Entry 1AVZ (X-ray diffraction, 3.00 A resolution); this record covers chains B and C of the 3 polymer chains in the assembly.

== Chain B ==
Protein: Negative factor
From: Human immunodeficiency virus 1
Notes: fragment: conserved core domain; engineered mutation(s): N-TERMINAL RESIDUES GS (PART OF A THROMBIN CLEAVAGE SITE)
UniProtKB: P03406 (NEF_HV1BR); residue numbers follow UniProt; this construct covers 58-206
Amino-acid sequence (151 residues; each row starts with the number of its first residue):
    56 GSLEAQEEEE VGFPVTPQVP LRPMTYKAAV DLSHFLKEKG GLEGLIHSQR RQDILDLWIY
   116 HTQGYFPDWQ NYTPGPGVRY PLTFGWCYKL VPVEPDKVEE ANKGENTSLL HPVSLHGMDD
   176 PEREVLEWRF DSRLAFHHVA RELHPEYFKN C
Unresolved in the structure: 56-70, 149-178, 204-206
UniProt features mapped onto this chain:
  - region: Glu62 to Glu65 (Acidic), Pro69 to Pro78 (SH3-binding), Asp108 to Trp124 (Mediates dimerization, Nef-PTE1 interaction), Val148 to Val180 (Binding to ATP6V1H)
  - motif: Pro72 to Pro75 (PxxP), Leu164, Leu165 (Dileucine internalization motif), Asp174, Asp175 (Diacidic)
From the paper describing this entry:
  - conformationally variable residues (order/disorder transition): Thr71 to Arg77

== Chain C ==
Protein: Fyn tyrosine kinase
From: Homo sapiens
Notes: EC 2.7.1.112; fragment: src-homology 3 domain
UniProtKB: P06241 (FYN_HUMAN); residues 85-141 here correspond to UniProt positions 84-140 (UniProt number = residue number - 1)
Amino-acid sequence (57 residues; row label = number of the first residue in the row):
    85 TLFVALYDYE ARTEDDLSFH KGEKFQILNS SEGDWWEARS LTTGETGYIP SNYVAPV
From the paper describing this entry:
  - conformationally variable residues (loop rearrangement): Arg96, Asp100
  - specificity-determining residues: Arg96

== Interface between chain B and chain C ==
Contacting residue pairs - 25 pairs, chain B then chain C:
  Thr71(B) with Tyr137(C)
  Pro72(B) with Tyr91(C), hydrophobic; Tyr137(C), hydrogen bond (backbone-side chain)
  Gln73(B) with Asn136(C), hydrogen bond (backbone-side chain)
  Val74(B) with Trp119(C), hydrophobic; Pro134(C), hydrophobic; Asn136(C); Tyr137(C), hydrophobic
  Pro75(B) with Asp118(C); Trp119(C), hydrogen bond (backbone-side chain); Pro134(C); Asn136(C)
  Leu76(B) with Trp119(C)
  Arg77(B) with Tyr93(C), hydrogen bond; Asp100(C), salt bridge; Trp119(C)
  Lys82(B) with Asp99(C), salt bridge
  Ala83(B) with Thr97(C)
  Asp86(B) with Thr97(C); Glu98(C), hydrogen bond (side chain-backbone)
  Phe90(B) with Arg96(C)
  Thr117(B) with Arg96(C)
  Gln118(B) with Arg96(C); Trp119(C)
  Tyr120(B) with Thr97(C)
Other interface residues (no listed pair), chain B (16 interface residues in all): Leu87, Trp113
Other interface residues (no listed pair), chain C (13 interface residues in all): Ser135
From the paper, about this interface:
  - specific contacts: Pro72(B)-Tyr137(C) (hydrogen bond), Pro72(B)-Tyr91(C) (hydrophobic contact), Gln73(B)-Asn136(C), Val74(B)-Trp119(C) (hydrophobic contact), Pro75(B)-Trp119(C) (hydrogen bond), Pro75(B)-Pro134(C) (hydrophobic contact), Arg77(B)-Asp100(C) (salt bridge), Arg77(B)-Trp119(C) (hydrophobic contact), Lys82(B)-Asp99(C) (salt bridge), Asp86(B)-Glu98(C) (hydrogen bond), Leu87(B)-Arg96(C) (hydrophobic contact), Phe90(B)-Arg96(C) (hydrophobic contact), Trp113(B)-Arg96(C) (hydrophobic contact), Thr117(B)-Arg96(C), Tyr120(B)-Thr97(C), Tyr93(C)-Val74(B)
  - interface residues, chain B: Pro72(B), Val74(B), Lys82(B), Ala83(B), Asp86(B), Gln118(B)
  - interface residues, chain C: Tyr91(C), Tyr93(C), Arg96(C), Trp119(C)

== Overview ==
16 residues of chain B and 13 residues of chain C are in contact; the contacts include 5 hydrogen bonds and 2
salt bridges. Polar pairs include Arg77(B)-Asp100(C), Lys82(B)-Asp99(C) and Pro72(B)-Tyr137(C). The authors
report hydrogen bonds between Pro72(B) and Tyr137(C), Pro75(B) and Trp119(C) and Asp86(B) and Glu98(C);
hydrophobic contacts between Pro72(B) and Tyr91(C), Val74(B) and Trp119(C) and Pro75(B) and Pro134(C) among
others; contacts between Gln73(B) and Asn136(C), Thr117(B) and Arg96(C) and Tyr120(B) and Thr97(C) among
others. From the paper: interface residues Pro72(B), Val74(B) and Tyr91(C) among others; the specificity
determinant Arg96(C).
Chain B is Negative factor (Human immunodeficiency virus 1) and chain C is Fyn tyrosine kinase (Homo sapiens);
the structure, V-1 nef protein in complex with wild type fyn SH3 domain, was determined by X-ray diffraction,
deposited together with 1AVV.
